8YEG - chains F and C of the 7 polymer chains in the assembly; structure by electron microscopy, 3.10 A resolution.

Chain F (and C):
Name: Major capsid protein L1
Source organism: human papillomavirus 11
Notes: chain C of this document is another copy of the same molecule, construct and numbering; everything in this record applies to it too
UniProt: P04012 (VL1_HPV11); residue numbers follow UniProt; this construct covers 20-470
Chain sequence (452 residues; numbered 19 to 470; the number before each row is that of its first residue):
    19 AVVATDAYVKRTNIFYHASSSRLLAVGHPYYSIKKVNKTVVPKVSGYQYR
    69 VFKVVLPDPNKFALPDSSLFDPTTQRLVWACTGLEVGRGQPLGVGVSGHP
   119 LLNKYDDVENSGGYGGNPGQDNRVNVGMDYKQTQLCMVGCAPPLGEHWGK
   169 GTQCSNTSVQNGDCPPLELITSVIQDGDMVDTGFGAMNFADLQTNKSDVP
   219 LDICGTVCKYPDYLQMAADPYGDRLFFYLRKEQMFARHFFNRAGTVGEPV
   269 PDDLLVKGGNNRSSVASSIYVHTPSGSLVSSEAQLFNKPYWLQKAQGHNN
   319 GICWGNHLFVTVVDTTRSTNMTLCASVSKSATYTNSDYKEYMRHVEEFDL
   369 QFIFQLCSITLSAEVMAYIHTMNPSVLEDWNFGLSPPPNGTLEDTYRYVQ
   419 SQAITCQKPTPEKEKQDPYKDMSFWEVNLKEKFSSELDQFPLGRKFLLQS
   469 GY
Disordered / not traced: 400-432
Sequence notes: expression tag (19)

Interface between chain F and chain C:
Contacting residue pairs - 123 pairs, chain F then chain C:
  Ala19(F) with Gln457(C)
  Val20(F) with Gln457(C)
  Asn121(F) with Tyr351(C); Glu358(C), hydrogen bond
  Val126(F) with Val144(C); Gly145(C), hydrogen bond (backbone-backbone)
  Glu127(F) with Arg255(C), salt bridge
  Asn128(F) with Asp125(C); His256(C)
  Ser129(F) with Asn143(C)
  Gly130(F) with Val142(C); Asn143(C)
  Tyr132(F) with Pro118(C), hydrogen bond (side chain-backbone); Leu119(C); Arg141(C); Asn143(C)
  Gly137(F) with Asn353(C), hydrogen bond (backbone-side chain)
  Gln138(F) with Thr352(C); Asn353(C)
  Asp139(F) with Tyr351(C); Asn353(C)
  Arg141(F) with Tyr351(C)
  Lys149(F) with Leu110(C), hydrogen bond (side chain-backbone)
  Glu164(F) with Glu365(C)
  Trp166(F) with Leu42(C), hydrophobic; Val44(C), hydrophobic; Gln108(C), hydrogen bond; Val363(C), hydrophobic
  Asn179(F) with Val345(C)
  Gly180(F) with Ala343(C); Ser344(C); Lys357(C); Tyr359(C), hydrogen bond (backbone-side chain)
  Asp181(F) with Ala343(C); Tyr359(C)
  Cys182(F) with Leu341(C), hydrophobic; Tyr359(C); Arg361(C)
  Leu185(F) with Leu341(C), hydrophobic
  Leu187(F) with Arg40(C)
  Asp199(F) with Pro109(C)
  Met205(F) with Met339(C), hydrophobic; Leu341(C), hydrophobic
  Leu210(F) with Leu341(C); Cys342(C), hydrogen bond (backbone-backbone)
  Gln211(F) with Thr340(C), hydrogen bond (side chain-backbone); Cys342(C)
  Thr212(F) with Cys342(C); Ser344(C)
  Asn213(F) with Cys342(C); Tyr351(C); Tyr356(C)
  Asp216(F) with Glu358(C)
  Tyr228(F) with Pro109(C), hydrophobic
  Leu232(F) with Glu365(C)
  Ala235(F) with Pro459(C)
  Lys249(F) with Glu300(C), salt bridge
  Glu250(F) with Leu110(C); Ser298(C); Ser299(C), hydrogen bond (backbone-backbone)
  Gln251(F) with Val297(C)
  Met252(F) with Gly111(C); Leu296(C); Val297(C), hydrogen bond (backbone-backbone)
  Phe253(F) with Ser295(C)
  Ala254(F) with Val112(C), hydrophobic; Arg255(C), hydrogen bond (backbone-side chain)
  Arg255(F) with Arg255(C)
  Phe257(F) with Val114(C), hydrophobic; Asp147(C); Arg255(C)
  Asn259(F) with Asn143(C)
  Arg260(F) with Thr340(C); Glu358(C)
  Ala261(F) with Glu358(C)
  Gly262(F) with Asn353(C)
  Thr263(F) with Tyr356(C), hydrogen bond (backbone-backbone); Lys357(C); Glu358(C), hydrogen bond (backbone-backbone)
  Gly265(F) with Glu358(C), hydrogen bond (backbone-backbone); Tyr359(C)
  Glu266(F) with His46(C), salt bridge; Tyr49(C), hydrogen bond (backbone-side chain); Ile51(C); Tyr359(C); Arg361(C), salt bridge
  Pro267(F) with Tyr49(C)
  Val268(F) with Tyr49(C)
  Pro269(F) with Tyr49(C)
  Asp271(F) with Lys214(C), hydrogen bond (backbone-side chain)
  Leu272(F) with Tyr49(C), hydrophobic; Cys222(C), hydrogen bond (backbone-side chain)
  Val274(F) with Arg141(C), hydrogen bond (backbone-side chain); Asn213(C); Lys214(C)
  Gly276(F) with Asp139(C); Arg141(C)
  Gly277(F) with Asp139(C)
  Arg280(F) with Leu119(C); Asp139(C), hydrogen bond (side chain-backbone); Asn140(C); Arg141(C), hydrogen bond (side chain-backbone)
  Val283(F) with Pro118(C), hydrophobic
  Ala284(F) with Asn143(C)
  Ser285(F) with Asn143(C), hydrogen bond (backbone-side chain)
  Ser286(F) with Tyr48(C); Pro118(C)
  Ile287(F) with Thr340(C); Met360(C), hydrophobic
  Tyr288(F) with Tyr48(C); Val114(C), hydrophobic; His117(C); Pro118(C); Asn143(C), hydrogen bond; Val144(C); Met360(C)
  His290(F) with Val112(C); Val114(C)
  Ser295(F) with Leu296(C)
  Gln314(F) with Arg462(C), hydrogen bond (backbone-side chain)
  Gly315(F) with Arg462(C)
  His316(F) with Asp456(C); Arg462(C)
Also at the interface, not in a pair above, chain F (79 interface residues in all): Asn140, Pro183, Phe202, Gly203, Ser215, Ala236, Asp237, Val264, Leu273, Lys275, Asn278, Val289
Also at the interface, not in a pair above, chain C (69 interface residues in all): Gly105, Gly107, Ser115, Gly116, Lys122, Gln138, Met146, Leu219, Thr337, Ser354, Asp367

In short:
Chain F and chain C form an interface of 79 and 69 residues respectively, with 24 hydrogen bonds and 4 salt
bridges. Polar contacts include Glu127(F)-Arg255(C), Lys249(F)-Glu300(C) and Glu266(F)-His46(C).
Both chains are Major capsid protein L1 (human papillomavirus 11). Entry 8YEG (HPV11 L1 pentamer in complex
with Fab F5-187) was determined by electron microscopy, deposited together with 8YEF, 8YEH and 8YEI.
